PDB entry 1EJ2 | X-ray diffraction, 1.90 A resolution | chain A

== Chain A ==
Name: Nicotinamide mononucleotide adenylyltransferase
From: Methanothermobacter thermautotrophicus
Notes: EC 2.7.7.1
UniProtKB: O26253 (NADM_METTH); residues 1-181 here = UniProt positions 1-181
Chain sequence (181 residues; numbered 1 to 181; the number before each row is that of its first residue):
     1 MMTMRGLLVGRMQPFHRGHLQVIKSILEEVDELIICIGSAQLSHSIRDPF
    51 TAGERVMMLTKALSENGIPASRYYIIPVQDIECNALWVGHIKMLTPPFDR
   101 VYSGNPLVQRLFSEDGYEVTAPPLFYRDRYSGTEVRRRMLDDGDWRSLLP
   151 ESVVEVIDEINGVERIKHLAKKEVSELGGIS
Not modelled in the structure: 1-3, 171-181
Small-molecule neighbours: NAD (nicotinamide-adenine-dinucleotide): Leu8, Val9, Gly10, Arg11, Met12, His16, Gly18, His19, Val22, Gly38, Ser39, Asp80, Ile81, Cys83, Asn84, Trp87, Tyr102, Ser103, Gly104, Asn105, Leu107, Val108, Leu111, Pro123, Leu124, Phe125, Arg127, Tyr130

== Overview ==
Ligands of chain A: NAD.
Chain A is Nicotinamide mononucleotide adenylyltransferase (Methanothermobacter thermautotrophicus); the
structure, Crystal structure of methanobacterium thermoautotrophicum nicotinamide mononucleotide
adenylyltransferase with bound NAD+, was determined by X-ray diffraction, deposited together with 1HYB.
